PDB entry 1FY1 | X-ray diffraction, 2.50 A resolution | chain A

# Chain A
Protein: Heparin-binding protein
Source organism: Homo sapiens
UniProt: P20160 (CAP7_HUMAN); residues 1-225 here correspond to UniProt positions 27-251 (UniProt number = residue number + 26)
Chain sequence (225 residues; each row starts with the number of its first residue):
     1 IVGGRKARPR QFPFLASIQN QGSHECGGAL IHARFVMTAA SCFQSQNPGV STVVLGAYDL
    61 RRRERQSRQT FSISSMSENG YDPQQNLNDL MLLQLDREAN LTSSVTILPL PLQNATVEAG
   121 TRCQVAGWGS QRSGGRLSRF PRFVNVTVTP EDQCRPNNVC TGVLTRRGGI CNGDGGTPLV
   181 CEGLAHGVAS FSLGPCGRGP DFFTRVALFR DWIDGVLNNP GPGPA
Disulfide bonds: Cys26-Cys42, Cys123-Cys181, Cys154-Cys160, Cys171-Cys196
Covalently attached groups: N-acetylglucosamine (NAG) linked to Asn100, Asn114, Asn145
Sequence notes: engineered mutation Ser23 (Arg49 in P20160), Glu25 (Phe51 in P20160)
Curated features (UniProtKB/Swiss-Prot):
  - region: Asn20 to Gln44 (Possesses antibiotic activity)
  - glycosylation (N-linked (GlcNAc...) asparagine): Asn100, Asn114, Asn145

# In short
Chain A is Heparin-binding protein (Homo sapiens); the structure, [R23s,f25e]hbp, a mutant of human heparin
binding protein (CAP37), was determined by X-ray diffraction (same publication as 1FY3).
